PDB entry 6TGU | X-ray diffraction, 0.83 A resolution | chain A

[Chain A]
Molecule: Casein kinase II subunit alpha'
From: Homo sapiens
Notes: EC 2.7.11.1
Reference sequence: P19784 (CSK22_HUMAN); residue numbers follow UniProt; this construct covers 1-350
Amino-acid sequence (364 residues; numbered -13 to 350; the number before each row is that of its first residue; numbers below 1 keep their minus sign (Met-13 is residue -13)):
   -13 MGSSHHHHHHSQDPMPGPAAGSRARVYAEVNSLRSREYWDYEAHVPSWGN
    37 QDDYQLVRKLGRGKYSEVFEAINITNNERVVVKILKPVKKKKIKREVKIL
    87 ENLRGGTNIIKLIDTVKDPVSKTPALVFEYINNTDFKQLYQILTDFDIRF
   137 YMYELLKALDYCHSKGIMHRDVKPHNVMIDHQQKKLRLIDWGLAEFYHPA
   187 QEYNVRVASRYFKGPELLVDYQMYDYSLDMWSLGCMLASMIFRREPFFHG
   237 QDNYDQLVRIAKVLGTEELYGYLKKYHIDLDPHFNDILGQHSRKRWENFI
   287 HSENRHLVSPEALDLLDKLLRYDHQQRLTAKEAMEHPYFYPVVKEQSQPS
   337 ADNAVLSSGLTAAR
Disordered / not traced: -13 to 6, 334-350
Construct notes: initiating methionine (-13); expression tag (-12 to 0); engineered mutation Ser336 (Cys in P19784)
Small-molecule neighbours: N92 (4-[[4-(4-chlorophenyl)-1,3-thiazol-2-yl]amino]-2-oxidanyl-benzoic acid): Leu46, Gly47, Val54, Val67, Lys69, Glu82, Ile96, Phe114, Tyr116, Ile117, Asn118, Asn119, His161, Met164, Ile175, Asp176, Trp177

[In short]
Bound to chain A: compound N92.
Chain A is Casein kinase II subunit alpha' (Homo sapiens); the structure, Crystal structure of human protein
kinase CK2alpha'(CSNK2A2 gene product) in complex with the 2-aminothiazole-type inhibitor Cl-OH-3, was
determined by X-ray diffraction together with 6TE2, 6TEI and 6TEW from the same study.
